Entry 3UN4 (X-ray diffraction, 3.40 A resolution); this record covers chains H and I of the 28 polymer chains in the assembly.

== Chain H ==
Molecule: Proteasome component PUP1
Source organism: Saccharomyces cerevisiae
Notes: EC 3.4.25.1
UniProt: P25043 (PSB7_YEAST); residues 1-232 here correspond to UniProt positions 30-261 (UniProt number = residue number + 29)
Sequence (232 residues; numbered 1 to 232; the number before each row is that of its first residue):
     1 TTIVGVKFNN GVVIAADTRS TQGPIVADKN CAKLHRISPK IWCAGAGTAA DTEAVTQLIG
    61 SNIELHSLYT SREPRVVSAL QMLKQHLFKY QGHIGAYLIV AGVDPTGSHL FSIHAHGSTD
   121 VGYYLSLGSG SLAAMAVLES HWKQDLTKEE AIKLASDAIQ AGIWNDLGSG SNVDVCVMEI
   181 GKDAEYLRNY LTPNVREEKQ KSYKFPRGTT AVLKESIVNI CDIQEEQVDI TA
Unresolved in the structure: 223-232
Curated features (UniProtKB/Swiss-Prot):
  - active site: Thr-1 (Nucleophile)
Glycans and other covalent adducts: PR-957 (04C) linked to Thr-1
Ligand contacts:
  - PR-957 (04C; 1,2,4-trideoxy-4-methyl-2-{[N-(morpholin-4-ylacetyl)-L-alanyl-O-methyl-L-tyrosyl]amino}-1-phenyl-D-xylitol), molecule 1: Arg-19, Ser-20, Thr-21, Gln-22, Cys-31, Ala-32, Lys-33, His-35, Gly-45, Ala-46, Gly-47, Thr-48, Ala-49, Thr-52, Ser-129, Gly-168
  - PR-957 (04C), molecule 2: His-114, His-116, Ser-118

== Chain I ==
Molecule: Proteasome component PUP3
Source organism: Saccharomyces cerevisiae
Notes: EC 3.4.25.1
UniProt: P25451 (PSB3_YEAST); residues 0-204 here correspond to UniProt positions 1-205 (UniProt number = residue number + 1)
Sequence (205 residues; numbered 0 to 204; the number before each row is that of its first residue; numbering starts at 0):
     0 MSDPSSINGG IVVAMTGKDC VAIACDLRLG SQSLGVSNKF EKIFHYGHVF LGITGLATDV
    60 TTLNEMFRYK TNLYKLKEER AIEPETFTQL VSSSLYERRF GPYFVGPVVA GINSKSGKPF
   120 IAGFDLIGCI DEAKDFIVSG TASDQLFGMC ESLYEPNLEP EDLFETISQA LLNAADRDAL
   180 SGWGAVVYII KKDEVVKRYL KMRQD
Unresolved in the structure: 0
Curated features (UniProtKB/Swiss-Prot):
  - modified residue: Ser-30 (Phosphoserine)
  - cross-link: Lys-69 (Glycyl lysine isopeptide (Lys-Gly) (interchain with G-Cter in ubiquitin))
Ligand contacts: PR-957 (04C; 1,2,4-trideoxy-4-methyl-2-{[N-(morpholin-4-ylacetyl)-L-alanyl-O-methyl-L-tyrosyl]amino}-1-phenyl-D-xylitol): Asp-124, Leu-125, Ile-126, Cys-128

== Chain H / chain I interface ==
Residue-residue contacts - 64 pairs, chain H then chain I:
  Ile-25(H) with Asp-143(I); Phe-146(I), hydrophobic
  Val-26(H) with Phe-146(I)
  Ala-27(H) with Asp-130(I); Phe-146(I), hydrophobic
  Asp-28(H) with Asp-130(I); Glu-131(I)
  Lys-29(H) with Glu-150(I), salt bridge
  Thr-48(H) with Ile-126(I)
  Ala-49(H) with Cys-128(I), hydrophobic
  Ala-50(H) with Tyr-95(I); Ile-126(I), hydrophobic; Cys-128(I)
  Asp-51(H) with Tyr-95(I), hydrogen bond; Arg-98(I), salt bridge
  Ala-54(H) with Tyr-95(I)
  Tyr-90(H) with Phe-99(I), hydrophobic
  His-93(H) with Arg-98(I), hydrogen bond (backbone-side chain); Phe-99(I)
  Ile-94(H) with Phe-99(I), hydrophobic
  Arg-196(H) with Glu-150(I), salt bridge
  Lys-199(H) with Ser-151(I); Tyr-153(I), hydrogen bond (side chain-backbone)
  Ser-202(H) with Glu-154(I), hydrogen bond
  Tyr-203(H) with Ser-151(I)
  Lys-204(H) with Glu-154(I); Asp-161(I), salt bridge
  Phe-205(H) with Leu-152(I), hydrophobic; Glu-164(I); Gln-168(I)
  Arg-207(H) with Glu-158(I); Glu-160(I), salt bridge; Asp-161(I), salt bridge; Glu-164(I)
  Gly-208(H) with Glu-164(I), hydrogen bond (backbone-side chain)
  Thr-209(H) with Glu-164(I), hydrogen bond (backbone-side chain)
  Thr-210(H) with Glu-164(I), hydrogen bond; Ser-167(I); Gln-168(I), hydrogen bond; Leu-199(I)
  Ala-211(H) with Leu-199(I); Lys-200(I), hydrogen bond (backbone-backbone)
  Val-212(H) with Phe-163(I), hydrophobic; Arg-197(I); Tyr-198(I)
  Leu-213(H) with Tyr-198(I), hydrogen bond (backbone-backbone); Leu-199(I); Lys-200(I)
  Lys-214(H) with Arg-197(I); Tyr-198(I), hydrogen bond (backbone-backbone)
  Glu-215(H) with Lys-196(I); Arg-197(I), salt bridge
  Ser-216(H) with Val-195(I); Lys-196(I), hydrogen bond (backbone-backbone)
  Ile-217(H) with Val-194(I)
  Val-218(H) with His-44(I); Tyr-187(I), hydrophobic; Val-194(I), hydrogen bond (backbone-backbone); Lys-196(I)
  Asn-219(H) with His-44(I)
  Ile-220(H) with Gly-46(I); His-47(I); Val-194(I), hydrophobic
  Asp-222(H) with Lys-74(I), salt bridge
Other interface residues (no listed pair), chain I (40 interface residues in all): Phe-49, Asp-124, Gly-127, Asp-134, Leu-157, Thr-165, Leu-171

== In short ==
34 residues of chain H face 40 of chain I across their interface; the contacts include 13 hydrogen bonds and 8
salt bridges. Polar pairs include Lys-29(H)/Glu-150(I), Asp-51(H)/Arg-98(I) and Arg-196(H)/Glu-150(I). Chain H
binds PR-957. Ligands of chain I: PR-957. Covalently linked PR-957: at Thr-1(H).
Here chain H is Proteasome component PUP1 and chain I is Proteasome component PUP3, both from Saccharomyces
cerevisiae. Entry 3UN4 (Yeast 20S proteasome in complex with PR-957 (morpholine)) was determined by X-ray
diffraction (same publication as 3UN8).
